8IEJ - chains E and I of the 13 polymer chains in the assembly; structure by electron microscopy, 3.12 A resolution.

[Chain E]
Protein: Histone H3.1
Source organism: Homo sapiens
Reference sequence: P68431 (H31_HUMAN); residues 37-134 here correspond to UniProt positions 38-135 (UniProt number = residue number + 1)
Chain sequence (98 residues; numbered 37 to 134; the number before each row is that of its first residue):
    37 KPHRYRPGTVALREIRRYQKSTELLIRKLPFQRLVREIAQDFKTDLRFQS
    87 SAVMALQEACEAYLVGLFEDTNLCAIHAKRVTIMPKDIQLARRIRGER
Unresolved in the structure: 37
Curated features (UniProtKB/Swiss-Prot):
  - modified residue: Lys37 (N6-methyllysine), Tyr41 (Phosphotyrosine), Lys56 (N6,N6,N6-trimethyllysine), Ser57 (Phosphoserine), Lys64 (N6-(2-hydroxyisobutyryl)lysine), Lys79 (N6,N6,N6-trimethyllysine), Thr80 (Phosphothreonine), Ser86 (Phosphoserine), Thr107 (Phosphothreonine), Lys115 (N6-acetyllysine), Lys122 (N6-(2-hydroxyisobutyryl)lysine)

[Chain I]
Molecule: 147-nt DNA strand
Source organism: Homo sapiens
Sequence (147 nucleotides; row label = number of the first residue in the row; numbers below 1 keep their minus sign (DA-73 is residue -73)):
   -73 ACAGGATGTATATATCTGACACGTGCCTGGAGACTAGGGAGTAATCCCCT
   -23 TGGCGGTTAAAACGCGGGGGACAGCGCGTACGTGCGTTTAAGCGGTGCTA
    27 GAGCTGTCTACGACCAATTGAGCGGCCTCGGCACCGGGATTCTCCAG

[Interface between chain E and chain I]
Pairs across the interface - 22 pairs, chain E then chain I:
  Arg40(E) - DG8(I)  base contact
  Arg40(E) - DT9(I)  hydrogen bond to the base
  Arg40(E) - DG10(I)  sugar contact
  Tyr41(E) - DT-67(I)  sugar contact
  Tyr41(E) - DT9(I)  sugar contact
  Tyr41(E) - DG10(I)  phosphate contact
  Pro43(E) - DG8(I)  phosphate contact
  Pro43(E) - DT9(I)  phosphate contact
  Gly44(E) - DG8(I)  phosphate contact
  Gly44(E) - DT9(I)  hydrogen bond to the phosphate
  Thr45(E) - DT9(I)  phosphate contact
  Val46(E) - DT9(I)  hydrogen bond to the phosphate
  Val46(E) - DG10(I)  phosphate contact
  Ala47(E) - DT9(I)  hydrogen bond to the phosphate
  Arg49(E) - DT-65(I)  phosphate contact
  Arg63(E) - DA17(I)  phosphate contact
  Arg63(E) - DG18(I)  salt bridge to the phosphate
  Lys64(E) - DG18(I)  hydrogen bond to the phosphate
  Leu65(E) - DG18(I)  hydrogen bond to the phosphate
  Pro66(E) - DA17(I)  phosphate contact
  Arg69(E) - DA17(I)  salt bridge to the phosphate
  Arg83(E) - DG27(I)  sugar contact
Other interface residues (no listed pair), chain E (16 interface residues in all): His39, Arg42
Other interface residues (no listed pair), chain I (11 interface residues in all): DG-69, DG-66, DA26

[Summary]
16 residues of chain E and 11 residues of chain I are in contact, with 6 hydrogen bonds and 2 salt bridges.
Polar pairs include Arg40(E)-DT9(I), Gly44(E)-DT9(I) and Val46(E)-DT9(I).
Chain E is Histone H3.1 and chain I is a 147-nt DNA strand, both from Homo sapiens; the structure,
RNF20-RNF40/hRad6A-Ub/nucleosome complex, was determined by electron microscopy.
